PDB entry 8R8D | electron microscopy, 2.60 A resolution | chains B and H of the 6 polymer chains in the assembly

Chain B:
Protein: Coagulation factor XII
From: Homo sapiens
Reference sequence: P00748 (FA12_HUMAN); the construct lacks a stretch of the UniProt sequence and is renumbered around it, so the offset changes along the chain: 16-34 = UniProt 373-391; 37-60 = UniProt 392-415; 61-109 = UniProt 420-468; 110-169 = UniProt 474-533; 6 more segments
Amino-acid sequence (247 residues; numbered 16 to 248 plus 22 insertion-coded residues; 8 numbers in that range are skipped by the numbering (no residue carries them; nothing is unmodelled there); the number before each row is that of its first residue; a row labelled like 60A-60D holds insertion residues (60A, then the next letters in order)):
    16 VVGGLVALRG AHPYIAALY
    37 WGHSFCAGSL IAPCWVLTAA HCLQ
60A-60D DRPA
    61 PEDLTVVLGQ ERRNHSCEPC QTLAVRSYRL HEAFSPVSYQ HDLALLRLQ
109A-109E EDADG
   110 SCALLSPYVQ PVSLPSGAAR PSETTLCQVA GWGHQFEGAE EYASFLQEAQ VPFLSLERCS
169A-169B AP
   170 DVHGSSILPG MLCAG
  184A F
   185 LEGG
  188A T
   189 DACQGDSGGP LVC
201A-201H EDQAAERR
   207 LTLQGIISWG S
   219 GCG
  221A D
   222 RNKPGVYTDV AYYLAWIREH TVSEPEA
Unresolved in the structure: 125-134, 201A-201H, 244-248
Construct notes: conflict Ser122 (Cys486 in P00748); expression tag (245-248)
Disulfides: Cys42-Cys58, Cys50-Cys111, Cys77-Cys80, Cys136-Cys201, Cys168-Cys182, Cys191-Cys220
Covalent attachments: glycan linked to Asn74
Swiss-Prot annotation at these positions:
  - active site (Charge relay system): His57, Asp102, Ser195
  - glycosylation: Asn74 (N-linked (GlcNAc...) asparagine)

Chain H:
Protein: Garadacimab heavy chain variable region
From: Homo sapiens
Amino-acid sequence (234 residues; each row starts with the number of its first residue):
     1 EVQLLESGGG LVQPGGSLRL SCAASGFTFS KYIMQWVRQA PGKGLEWVSG IDIPTKGTVY
    61 ADSVKGRFTI SRDNSKNTLY LQMNSLRAED TAVYYCARAL PRSGYLISPH YYYYALDVWG
   121 QGTTVTVSSA STKGPSVFPL APCSRSTSES TAALGCLVKD YFPEPVTVSW NSGALTSGVH
   181 TFPAVLQSSG LYSLSSVVTV PSSSLGTKTY TCNVDHKPSN TKVDKRVESK YGPP
Unresolved in the structure: 1, 130-234
Disulfides: Cys22-Cys96

Chain B / chain H interface:
Contacting residue pairs (11; chain B residue first):
  Val17(B) - Tyr111(H)
  Leu20(B) - Gly26(H)
  Leu20(B) - Phe27(H)  hydrophobic
  Gln144(B) - Lys31(H)  hydrogen bond
  Phe145(B) - Tyr111(H)
  Glu146(B) - Ser108(H)
  Glu146(B) - His110(H)  salt bridge
  Glu146(B) - Tyr111(H)  hydrogen bond (backbone-side chain)
  Gly147(B) - Leu106(H)
  Gly221(B) - His110(H)
  Asp221A(B) - His110(H)  salt bridge
Other interface residues (no listed pair), chain B (10 interface residues in all): Val21, Cys220
Other interface residues (no listed pair), chain H (9 interface residues in all): Thr28, Leu100

Overview:
Chain B and chain H form an interface of 10 and 9 residues respectively, with 2 hydrogen bonds and 2 salt
bridges. Polar pairs include Glu146(B)-His110(H), Asp221A(B)-His110(H) and Gln144(B)-Lys31(H). Curated
annotation (UniProt) lists 3 active-site residues on chain B.
Chain B is Coagulation factor XII and chain H is Garadacimab heavy chain variable region, both from Homo
sapiens; the structure, Cryo-EM structure of coagulation factor beta-XIIa in complex with the garadacimab Fab
fragment (symmetric dimer), was determined by electron microscopy.
